Entry 4TLZ (X-ray diffraction, 2.41 A resolution); this record covers chains A and C of the 4 polymer chains in the assembly.

== Chain A (and C) ==
Name: KtzI
From: Kutzneria sp. 744
Notes: chain C of this document is another copy of the same molecule, construct and numbering; everything in this record applies to it too
Reference sequence: A8CF85 (A8CF85_9PSEU); residue numbers follow UniProt; this construct covers 3-424
Chain sequence (443 residues; numbered -18 to 424; the number before each row is that of its first residue; numbers below 1 keep their minus sign (Met-18 is residue -18)):
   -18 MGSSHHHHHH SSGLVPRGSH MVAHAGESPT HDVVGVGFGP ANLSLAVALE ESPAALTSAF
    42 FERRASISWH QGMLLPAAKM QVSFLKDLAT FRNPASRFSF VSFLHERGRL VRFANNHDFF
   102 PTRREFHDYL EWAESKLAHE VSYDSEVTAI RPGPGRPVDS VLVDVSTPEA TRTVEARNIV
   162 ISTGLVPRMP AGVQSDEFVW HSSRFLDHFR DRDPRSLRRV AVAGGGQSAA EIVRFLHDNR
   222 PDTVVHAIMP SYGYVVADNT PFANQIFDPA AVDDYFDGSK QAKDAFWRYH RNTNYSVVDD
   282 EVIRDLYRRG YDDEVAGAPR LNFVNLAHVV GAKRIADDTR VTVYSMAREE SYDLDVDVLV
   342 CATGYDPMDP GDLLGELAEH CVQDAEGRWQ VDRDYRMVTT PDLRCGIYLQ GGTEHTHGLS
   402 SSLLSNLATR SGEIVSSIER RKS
Disordered / not traced: -18 to 9
Differences from the reference sequence: initiating methionine (-18); expression tag (-17 to 2)
Metal / ion sites: K+ site 1: Leu30, Glu31, Ser33, Ala35; K+ site 2: Glu115, Leu118, His120; K+ site 3: Ser116, Leu118
Small-molecule neighbours:
  - FAD (flavin-adenine dinucleotide): Val17, Gly18, Phe19, Gly20, Pro21, Ala22, Asn23, Phe42, Glu43, Arg44, Arg45, Ser49, Trp50, His51, Met54, Arg104, Ser126, Glu127, Val128, Ser163, Thr164, Gly165, Leu166, Ser209, Asn275, Tyr276, Tyr346, Leu354, Gln391, Ser403, Leu404, Leu405
  - NADP (NAP; NADP nicotinamide-adenine-dinucleotide phosphate): Met54, Ala59, Lys60, Met61, Gln62, Arg104, Arg169, Pro171, Ala204, Gly205, Gly206, Gly207, Gln208, Ser209, Ala210, Glu212, Ile229, Met230, Pro231, Asn275, Tyr276, Ser277, Ala308, His309, Val310, Ala343, Thr344, Gly345, Tyr346
  - L-ornithine (ORN): Gln62, Val63, Lys67, Asn240, Asn245, Phe248, Thr274, Asn275, Leu404, Ser406

== Chain A / chain C interface ==
Residue-residue contacts - 30 pairs, chain A then chain C:
  Leu85(A) - Tyr292(C)
  Arg90(A) - Tyr292(C)  hydrogen bond
  Arg90(A) - Glu295(C)
  Arg90(A) - Val296(C)
  Arg93(A) - Tyr288(C)  hydrogen bond (backbone-side chain)
  Arg93(A) - Gly291(C)  hydrogen bond (side chain-backbone)
  Arg93(A) - Tyr292(C)
  Arg93(A) - Glu295(C)  salt bridge
  Phe94(A) - Tyr292(C)
  Asn96(A) - Tyr288(C)
  Asn97(A) - Tyr288(C)
  Thr103(A) - Asp293(C)
  Arg105(A) - Val296(C)
  Arg105(A) - Ala297(C)
  Glu106(A) - Tyr292(C)  hydrogen bond
  Glu106(A) - Val296(C)
  Tyr288(A) - Arg93(C)  hydrogen bond (side chain-backbone)
  Tyr288(A) - Asn96(C)
  Tyr288(A) - Asn97(C)
  Gly291(A) - Arg93(C)
  Tyr292(A) - Leu85(C)
  Tyr292(A) - Arg90(C)
  Tyr292(A) - Arg93(C)
  Tyr292(A) - Phe94(C)
  Tyr292(A) - Glu106(C)  hydrogen bond
  Asp293(A) - Thr103(C)
  Glu295(A) - Arg90(C)
  Glu295(A) - Arg93(C)  salt bridge
  Val296(A) - Arg90(C)
  Val296(A) - Asp109(C)
Interface residues without a listed pair, chain A (16 interface residues in all): Arg285
Interface residues without a listed pair, chain C (17 interface residues in all): Arg285

== In short ==
16 residues of chain A and 17 residues of chain C are in contact, with 6 hydrogen bonds and 2 salt bridges.
Polar pairs include Arg93(A)-Glu295(C), Arg90(A)-Tyr292(C) and Arg93(A)-Tyr288(C). Chain A binds
flavin-adenine dinucleotide, NADP and L-ornithine.
Chain A and chain C are both KtzI (Kutzneria sp. 744); the structure, Kutzneria sp. 744 ornithine
N-hydroxylase, KtzI-FADox-NADP+-L-orn, was determined by X-ray diffraction together with 4TLX, 4TM0, 4TM1,
4TM3 and 4TM4 from the same study.
